PDB entry 2HZ0 | X-ray diffraction, 2.10 A resolution | chain A

[Chain A]
Molecule: Proto-oncogene tyrosine-protein kinase ABL1
From: Homo sapiens
Notes: EC 2.7.10.2
Reference sequence: P00519 (ABL1_HUMAN); residues 228-497 here = UniProt positions 228-497
Sequence (270 residues; row label = number of the first residue in the row):
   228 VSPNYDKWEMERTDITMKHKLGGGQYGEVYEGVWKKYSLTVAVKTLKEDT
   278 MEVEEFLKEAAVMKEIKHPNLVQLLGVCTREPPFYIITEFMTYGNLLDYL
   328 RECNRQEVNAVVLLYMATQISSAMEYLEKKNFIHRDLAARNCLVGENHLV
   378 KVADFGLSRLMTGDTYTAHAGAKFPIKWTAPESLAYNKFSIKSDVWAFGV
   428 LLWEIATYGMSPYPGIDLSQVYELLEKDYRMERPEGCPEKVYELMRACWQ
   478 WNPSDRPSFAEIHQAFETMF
Disordered / not traced: 228-232
Ligand contacts: GIN (2-{[(6-oxo-1,6-dihydropyridin-3-yl)methyl]amino}-N-[4-propyl-3-(trifluoromethyl)phenyl]benzamide): L248, V256, A269, V270, K271, E286, V289, M290, I293, L298, V299, I313, T315, E316, F317, M318, L354, F359, I360, H361, L370, V379, A380, D381, F382, S385, L387
What the authors report for this chain:
  - binding site for GIN: E286, A380

[Overview]
Bound to chain A: compound GIN. The paper reports a binding site for GIN at E286 and A380.
Chain A is Proto-oncogene tyrosine-protein kinase ABL1 (Homo sapiens); the structure, Abl kinase domain in
complex with NVP-AEG082, was determined by X-ray diffraction, deposited together with 2HYY, 2HZ4, 2HZI and
2HZN.
